2EUZ - chains B and A of the 3 polymer chains in the assembly; structure by X-ray diffraction, 1.56 A resolution.

== Chain B ==
Molecule: 14-nt DNA strand
Sequence (14 nucleotides; row label = number of the first residue in the row):
     1 TGCGACATAA AAAC
Disordered / not traced: 1

== Chain A ==
Molecule: NDT80 protein
From: Saccharomyces cerevisiae
Notes: fragment: NDT80 DNA-binding domain
UniProtKB: P38830 (NDT80_YEAST); residues 1-340 here = UniProt positions 1-340
Amino-acid sequence (345 residues; numbered -4 to 340; the number before each row is that of its first residue; numbers below 1 keep their minus sign (Gly-4 is residue -4)):
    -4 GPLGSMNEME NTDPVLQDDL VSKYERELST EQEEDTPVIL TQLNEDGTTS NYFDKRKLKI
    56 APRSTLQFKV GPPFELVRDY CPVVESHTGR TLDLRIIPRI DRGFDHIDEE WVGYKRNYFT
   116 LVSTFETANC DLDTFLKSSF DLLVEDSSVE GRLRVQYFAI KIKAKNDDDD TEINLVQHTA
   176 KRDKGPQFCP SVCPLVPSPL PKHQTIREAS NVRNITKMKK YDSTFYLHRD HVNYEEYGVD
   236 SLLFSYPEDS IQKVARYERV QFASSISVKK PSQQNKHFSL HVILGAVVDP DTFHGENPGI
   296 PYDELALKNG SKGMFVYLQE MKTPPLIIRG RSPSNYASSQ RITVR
Disordered / not traced: -4 to 32, 140-145, 287-293, 336-340
Differences from the reference sequence: cloning artifact (-4 to 0); engineered mutation Gly146 (Ser in P38830), Thr200 (Ile in P38830)
Swiss-Prot annotation at these positions:
  - DNA-binding region: Glu28 to Gln335 (NDT80)
  - site (Interaction with DNA): Arg58, Arg111, Arg177, Arg208, Arg254, Arg326
  - mutagenesis: Lys50 (K50A: Reduces DNA-binding by 70%), Lys54 (K54A: Reduces DNA-binding by 50%), Pro57 (P57A: Reduces DNA-binding by 65%), Arg58 (R58A: Reduces DNA-binding by 65%), Ser59 (S59A: Reduces DNA-binding by 86%), Arg97 (R97A: Reduces DNA-binding by 67%), Lys110 (K110A: No effect on DNA-binding but strongly reduces progress through meiosis and sporulation), Arg111 (R111A: Reduces DNA-binding by 95% and abolishes sporulation), Tyr113 (Y113A: Reduces DNA-binding by 80% and abolishes sporulation), His173 (H173A: Reduces DNA-binding by 80% and strongly reduces progress through meiosis and sporulation), Lys176 (K176A: Reduces DNA-binding by 50% but does not abolish sporulation), Arg177 (R177A: Reduces DNA-binding by 96% and abolishes sporulation), 4 further mutagenesis entries in UniProt
From the paper describing this entry:
  - conformationally variable residues (side-chain flip): Arg177
  - binding site for the 14-nt DNA strand: Pro57, Arg177
  - specificity-determining residues: Pro57, Arg58 (proposed by the authors, not directly observed)

== How chain B and chain A interact ==
Residue-residue contacts - 18 pairs, chain B then chain A:
  DC3(B) with Lys110(A), salt bridge to the phosphate; Ser259(A), phosphate contact; Ile261(A), phosphate contact; Arg326(A), sugar contact
  DG4(B) with Ser259(A), hydrogen bond to the phosphate; Arg326(A), hydrogen bond to the base
  DA5(B) with Arg111(A), base contact; Arg326(A), base contact
  DA10(B) with Ala56(A), phosphate contact
  DA11(B) with Ala56(A), sugar contact; Arg58(A), base contact
  DA12(B) with Arg58(A), sugar contact; Thr60(A), phosphate contact
  DA13(B) with Asn206(A), phosphate contact
  DC14(B) with Val207(A), phosphate contact; Arg208(A), hydrogen bond to the phosphate; Asn209(A), hydrogen bond to the phosphate; Lys212(A), salt bridge to the phosphate
Other interface residues (no listed pair), chain B (11 interface residues in all): DG2, DC6, DA9
Other interface residues (no listed pair), chain A (21 interface residues in all): Pro57, Ser59, Asp178, Arg202, Glu203, Ser205, Ser260, Ser327

== Overview ==
The interface between chain B and chain A involves 11 residues on one side and 21 on the other, with 4
hydrogen bonds and 2 salt bridges. Among the polar pairs are DG4(B)-Arg326(A), DG4(B)-Ser259(A) and
DC14(B)-Arg208(A). From the paper: a binding site for the 14-nt DNA strand at Pro57(A) and Arg177(A);
specificity determinants Pro57(A) and Arg58(A).
Here chain B is a 14-nt DNA strand and chain A is NDT80 protein (Saccharomyces cerevisiae). Entry 2EUZ
(Structure of a Ndt80-DNA complex (MSE mutant mC5T)) was determined by X-ray diffraction, deposited together
with 2ETW, 2EUW, 2EUX, 2EVF, 2EVG, 2EVI and 2EVJ.
